PDB entry 5AXK | X-ray diffraction, 2.29 A resolution | chains A and B

# Chain A (and B)
Protein: tRNA(His)-5'-guanylyltransferase (Thg1) like protein
Organism: Methanosarcina acetivorans
Notes: chain B of this document is another copy of the same molecule, construct and numbering; everything in this record applies to it too
Amino-acid sequence (251 residues; row label = number of the first residue in the row):
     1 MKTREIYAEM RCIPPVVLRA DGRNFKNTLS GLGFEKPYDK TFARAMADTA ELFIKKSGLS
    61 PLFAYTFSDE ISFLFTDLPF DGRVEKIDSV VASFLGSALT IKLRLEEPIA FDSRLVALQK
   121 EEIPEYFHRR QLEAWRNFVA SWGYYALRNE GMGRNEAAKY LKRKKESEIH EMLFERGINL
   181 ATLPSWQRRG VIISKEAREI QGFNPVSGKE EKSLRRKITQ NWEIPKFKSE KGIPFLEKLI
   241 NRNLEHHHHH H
Disordered / not traced: 1, 197-216, 242-251 (chain B: 1-2, 242-251)
What the authors report for this chain:
  - mutagenesis - F174A/N179A/R188A, N179A: unchanged catalytic activity
  - mutagenesis - F174A/N179A/R188A: decreased catalytic activity on tRNAHisD-1
  - mutagenesis - R198DEL, G202DEL, S213A/R215A, R215A: decreased catalytic activity
  - mutagenesis - R198DEL: abolished binding to tRNAPheD1

# Interface between chain A and chain B
Contacting residue pairs (105):
  Lys2(A) with Val116(B); Tyr126(B); Arg129(B)
  Arg4(A) with Val116(B); Ala117(B), hydrogen bond (backbone-backbone); Leu118(B); Glu122(B), salt bridge
  Glu5(A) with Arg19(B), salt bridge; Arg114(B), salt bridge; Leu115(B)
  Ile6(A) with Ala117(B), hydrophobic
  Tyr7(A) with Arg11(B), hydrogen bond (side chain-backbone); Cys12(B); Val84(B), hydrophobic
  Met10(A) with Tyr7(B), hydrophobic; Met10(B), hydrophobic
  Arg11(A) with Tyr7(B), hydrogen bond (backbone-side chain)
  Cys12(A) with Tyr7(B)
  Arg19(A) with Glu5(B), salt bridge
  Arg23(A) with Ser57(B), hydrogen bond (side chain-backbone); Leu59(B); Phe80(B); Val90(B)
  Leu52(A) with Pro108(B), hydrophobic
  Lys56(A) with Glu107(B), salt bridge
  Ser57(A) with Arg23(B), hydrogen bond (backbone-side chain)
  Phe80(A) with Arg23(B)
  Val84(A) with Tyr7(B), hydrophobic; Glu85(B)
  Glu85(A) with Asp88(B); Ser113(B); Arg114(B); Leu115(B), hydrogen bond (side chain-backbone)
  Lys86(A) with Asp112(B), salt bridge; Arg114(B)
  Asp88(A) with Glu85(B); Ser89(B)
  Ser89(A) with Asp88(B); Ala92(B); Phe111(B); Asp112(B); Ser113(B), hydrogen bond (side chain-backbone)
  Val90(A) with Arg23(B); Ala110(B); Phe111(B); Asp112(B)
  Ala92(A) with Ser89(B); Ser93(B), hydrogen bond (backbone-side chain)
  Ser93(A) with Ala92(B), hydrogen bond (side chain-backbone); Ser93(B); Gly96(B); Ile109(B); Ala110(B); Phe111(B), hydrogen bond (side chain-backbone)
  Phe94(A) with Pro108(B), hydrophobic; Ile109(B); Ala110(B)
  Gly96(A) with Ser93(B); Ser97(B)
  Ser97(A) with Gly96(B); Thr100(B), hydrogen bond; Pro108(B); Ile109(B), hydrogen bond (side chain-backbone)
  Ala98(A) with Pro108(B)
  Thr100(A) with Ser97(B), hydrogen bond; Thr100(B); Ile101(B)
  Ile101(A) with Thr100(B); Leu105(B); Glu106(B); Glu107(B); Pro108(B)
  Arg104(A) with Leu105(B), hydrogen bond (side chain-backbone)
  Leu105(A) with Ile101(B)
  Glu106(A) with Ile101(B)
  Glu107(A) with Lys56(B), salt bridge; Ile101(B)
  Pro108(A) with Leu52(B), hydrophobic; Phe94(B), hydrophobic; Ser97(B); Ile101(B)
  Ile109(A) with Ser93(B); Phe94(B); Ser97(B), hydrogen bond (backbone-side chain)
  Ala110(A) with Val90(B); Ser93(B); Phe94(B)
  Phe111(A) with Ser89(B); Val90(B); Ser93(B), hydrogen bond (backbone-side chain)
  Asp112(A) with Lys86(B), salt bridge; Ser89(B); Val90(B)
  Ser113(A) with Ser89(B), hydrogen bond (backbone-side chain)
  Arg114(A) with Glu5(B), salt bridge; Arg83(B); Glu85(B); Lys86(B)
  Leu115(A) with Glu5(B); Glu85(B), hydrogen bond (backbone-side chain)
  Val116(A) with Arg4(B)
  Ala117(A) with Arg4(B), hydrogen bond (backbone-backbone); Ile6(B), hydrophobic
  Leu118(A) with Arg4(B)
  Glu122(A) with Arg4(B), salt bridge
Also at the interface, not in a pair above, chain A (46 interface residues in all): Leu59, Arg83
Also at the interface, not in a pair above, chain B (48 interface residues in all): Ala8, Ala98, Arg104

# Overview
Chain A and chain B form an interface of 46 and 48 residues respectively; the contacts include 19 hydrogen
bonds and 10 salt bridges. Among the polar pairs are Arg4(A)-Glu122(B), Glu5(A)-Arg19(B) and
Glu5(A)-Arg114(B). From the paper: R198DEL, G202DEL and S213A/R215A of chain A, among others, reduce catalytic
activity; F174A/N179A/R188A of chain A reduce catalytic activity on tRNAHisD-1; 6 substitutions were tested in
all.
Both chains are tRNA(His)-5'-guanylyltransferase (Thg1) like protein (Methanosarcina acetivorans). Entry 5AXK
(Crystal structure of Thg1 like protein (TLP)) was determined by X-ray diffraction (same publication as 5AXL,
5AXM and 5AXN).
